1P05 - chains A and P; structure by X-ray diffraction, 2.10 A resolution.

# Chain A
Molecule: Alpha-lytic protease
Source organism: Lysobacter enzymogenes
Notes: EC 3.4.21.12
Reference sequence: P00778 (PRLA_LYSEN); the construct lacks a stretch of the UniProt sequence and is renumbered around it, so the offset changes along the chain: 16-19 = UniProt 202-205; 29-35 = UniProt 206-212; 39-48 = UniProt 213-222; 49-59 = UniProt 227-237; 12 more segments
Sequence (198 residues; each row starts with the number of its first residue; note: 53 numbers in that range are skipped by the numbering (no residue carries them; nothing is unmodelled there); a row labelled like 15A-15B holds insertion residues (15A, then the next letters in order)):
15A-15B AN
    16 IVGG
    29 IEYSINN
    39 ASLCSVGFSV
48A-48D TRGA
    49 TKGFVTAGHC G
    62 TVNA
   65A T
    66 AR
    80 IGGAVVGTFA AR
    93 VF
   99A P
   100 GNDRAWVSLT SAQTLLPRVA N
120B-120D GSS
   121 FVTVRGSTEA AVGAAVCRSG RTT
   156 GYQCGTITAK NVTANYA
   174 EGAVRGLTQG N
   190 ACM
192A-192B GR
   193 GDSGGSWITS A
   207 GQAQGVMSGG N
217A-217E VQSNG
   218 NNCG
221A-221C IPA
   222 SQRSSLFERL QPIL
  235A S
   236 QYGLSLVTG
Disulfides: Cys42-Cys58, Cys137-Cys159, Cys191-Cys220
UniProt features mapped onto this chain:
  - active site (Charge relay system): His57, Asp102, Ser195

# Chain P
Molecule: Methoxysuccinyl-ala-ala-pro-norleucine boronic acid inhibitor
Sequence (5 residues; numbered 5 to 1; the number before each row is that of its first residue; the depositors numbered this strand downwards along its sequence, so these rows (ascending numbers) run in the REVERSE of the deposited 5'-to-3' order):
     1 XPAAX
Unresolved in the structure: 5
Modified residues: BNO (norleucine boronic acid) at position 1; MSU (succinic acid monomethyl ester) at position 5

# How chain A and chain P interact
Pairs across the interface (20; chain A residue first):
  His57(A) - BNO_1(P)  hydrogen bond (side chain-backbone)
  His57(A) - Pro2(P)
  Asn170(A) - Ala4(P)
  Tyr171(A) - Pro2(P)
  Tyr171(A) - Ala3(P)
  Tyr171(A) - Ala4(P)
  Glu174(A) - Pro2(P)
  Met192(A) - BNO_1(P)
  Gly192A(A) - BNO_1(P)
  Arg192B(A) - BNO_1(P)
  Gly193(A) - BNO_1(P)
  Asp194(A) - BNO_1(P)
  Ser195(A) - BNO_1(P)  covalent bond
  Ser214(A) - BNO_1(P)  hydrogen bond (backbone-backbone)
  Ser214(A) - Pro2(P)
  Gly215(A) - BNO_1(P)
  Gly215(A) - Ala3(P)
  Gly216(A) - Ala3(P)  hydrogen bond (backbone-backbone)
  Gly216(A) - Ala4(P)
  Val217A(A) - BNO_1(P)
Other interface residues (no listed pair), chain A (16 interface residues in all): Phe94, Ala169

# Summary
16 residues of chain A and 4 residues of chain P are in contact, with 1 covalent bond and 3 hydrogen bonds.
Among the polar pairs are His57(A)-BNO_1(P), Ser214(A)-BNO_1(P) and Gly216(A)-Ala3(P). Curated annotation
(UniProt) lists 3 active-site residues on chain A.
Here chain A is Alpha-lytic protease (Lysobacter enzymogenes) and chain P is
Methoxysuccinyl-ala-ala-pro-norleucine boronic acid inhibitor. Entry 1P05 (Structure analysis of specificity.
alpha-lytic protease complexes with analogues of reaction intermediates) was determined by X-ray diffraction
(same publication as 1P02, 1P03, 1P04 and 1P06).
